9B1Y - chains A and I of the 51 polymer chains in the assembly; structure by electron microscopy, 2.47 A resolution.

== Chain A ==
Molecule: 16S rRNA
Source organism: Mycolicibacterium smegmatis
Sequence (1511 nucleotides; each row starts with the number of its first residue):
     7 UUUGGAGAGU UUGAUCCUGG CUCAGGACGA ACGCUGGCGG CGUGCUUAAC ACAUGCAAGU
    67 CGAACGGAAA GGCCCUUUCG GGGGUACUCG AGUGGCGAAC GGGUGAGUAA CACGUGGGUG
   127 AUCUGCCCUG CACUUUGGGA UAAGCCUGGG AAACUGGGUC UAAUACCGAA UACACCCUGC
   187 UGGUCGCAUG GCCUGGUAGG GGAAAGCUUU UGCGGUGUGG GAUGGGCCCG CGGCCUAUCA
   247 GCUUGUUGGU GGGGUGAUGG CCUACCAAGG CGACGACGGG UAGCCGGCCU GAGAGGGUGA
   307 CCGGCCACAC UGGGACUGAG AUACGGCCCA GACUCCUACG GGAGGCAGCA GUGGGGAAUA
   367 UUGCACAAUG GGCGCAAGCC UGAUGCAGCG ACGCCGCGUG AGGGAUGACG GCCUUCGGGU
   427 UGUAAACCUC UUUCAGCACA GACGAAGCGC AAGUGACGGU AUGUGCAGAA GAAGGACCGG
   487 CCAACUACGU GCCAGCAGCC XCGGUAAUAC GUAGGGUCCG AGCGUUGUCC GGAAUUACUG
   547 GGCGUAAAGA GCUCGUAGGU GGUUUGUCGC GUUGUUCGUG AAAACUCACA GCUUAACUGU
   607 GGGCGUGCGG GCGAUACGGG CAGACUAGAG UACUGCAGGG GAGACUGGAA UUCCUGGUGU
   667 AGCGGUGGAA UGCGCAGAUA UCAGGAGGAA CACCGGUGGC GAAGGCGGGU CUCUGGGCAG
   727 UAACUGACGC UGAGGAGCGA AAGCGUGGGG AGCGAACAGG AUUAGAUACC CUGGUAGUCC
   787 ACGCCGUAAA CGGUGGGUAC UAGGUGUGGG UUUCCUUCCU UGGGAUCCGU GCCGUAGCUA
   847 ACGCAUUAAG UACCCCGCCU GGGGAGUACG GCCGCAAGGC UAAAACUCAA AGGAAUUGAC
   907 GGGGGCCCGC ACAAGCGGCG GAGCAUGUGG AUUAAUUCGA UGCAACGCGA AGAACCUUAC
   967 CUGGGUUUGA CAUGCACAGG ACGCCGGCAG AGAUGUCGGU UCCCUUGUGG CCUGUGUGCA
  1027 GGUGGUGCAU GGCUGUCGUC AGCUCGUGUC GUGAGAUGUU GGGUUAAGUC CCGCAACGAG
  1087 CGCAACCCUU GUCUCAUGUU GCCAGCACGU UAUGGUGGGG ACUCGUGAGA GACUGCCGGG
  1147 GUCAACUCGG AGGAAGGUGG GGAUGACGUC AAGUCAUCAU GCCCCUUAUG UCCAGGGCUU
  1207 CACACAUGCU ACAAUGGCCG GUACAAAGGG CUGCGAUGCC GUGAGGUGGA GCGAAUCCUU
  1267 UCAAAGCCGG UCUCAGUUCG GAUCGGGGUC UGCAACUCGA CCCCGUGAAG UCGGAGUCGC
  1327 UAGUAAUCGC AGAUCAGCAA CGCUGCGGUG AAUACGUUCC CGGGCCUUGU ACACACCGCC
  1387 CGUCACGUCA UGAAAGUCGG UAACACCCGA AGCCGGUGGC CUAACCCUUG UGGAGGGAGC
  1447 CGUCGAAGGU GGGAUCGGCG AUUGGGACGA AGUCGUAACA AGGUAGCCGU ACCGGAAGGU
  1507 GCGGCUGGAU C
Modified / non-standard residues: G7M (N7-methyl-guanosine-5'-monophosphate) at position 507
Bound ions: Mg2+ site 1: U9, G10; Mg2+ site 2: U16, U17; Mg2+ site 3: U17, G898; Mg2+ site 4: U18, A20; Mg2+ site 5: U18, G19; Mg2+ site 6: G42, A397; Mg2+ site 7: G46, C47; Mg2+ site 8: G48, U49; Mg2+ site 9 near U52 (its only coordinating residue here); Mg2+ site 10: U66, C67, G101; Mg2+ site 11 near G68 (its only coordinating residue here); Mg2+ site 12: G103, A104; 152 more Mg2+ sites not listed

== Chain I ==
Molecule: Small ribosomal subunit protein uS9
Source organism: Mycolicibacterium smegmatis
Reference sequence: A0QSP9 (RS9_MYCS2); residue numbers follow UniProt; this construct covers 25-150
Amino-acid sequence (126 residues; each row starts with the number of its first residue):
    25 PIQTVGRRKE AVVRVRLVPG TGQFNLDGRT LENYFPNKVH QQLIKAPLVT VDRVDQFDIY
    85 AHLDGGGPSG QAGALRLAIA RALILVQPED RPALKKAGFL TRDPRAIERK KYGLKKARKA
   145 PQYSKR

== Chain A / chain I interface ==
Pairs across the interface (100):
  G948(A) with Lys149(I), sugar contact
  C949(A) with Tyr147(I), hydrogen bond to the phosphate
  A950(A) with Tyr147(I), hydrogen bond to the phosphate
  G1097(A) with Arg31(I), phosphate contact; Arg126(I), hydrogen bond to the sugar
  U1098(A) with Arg31(I), salt bridge to the phosphate; Arg126(I), hydrogen bond to the sugar
  C1099(A) with Arg31(I), salt bridge to the phosphate
  C1109(A) with His86(I), salt bridge to the phosphate
  A1110(A) with Pro25(I), sugar contact
  A1127(A) with Pro25(I), sugar contact
  C1128(A) with Gln27(I), hydrogen bond to the sugar; Arg38(I), base contact
  U1129(A) with Val29(I), sugar contact; Arg31(I), hydrogen bond to the phosphate
  C1130(A) with Arg31(I), salt bridge to the phosphate
  G1158(A) with Arg115(I), salt bridge to the phosphate; Lys119(I), salt bridge to the phosphate
  G1159(A) with Arg115(I), salt bridge to the phosphate; Lys119(I), salt bridge to the phosphate
  A1160(A) with Leu124(I), sugar contact; Thr125(I), phosphate contact; Arg126(I), hydrogen bond to the sugar
  G1166(A) with Glu132(I), hydrogen bond to the sugar
  G1167(A) with Glu132(I), sugar contact; Arg133(I), sugar contact; Lys135(I), hydrogen bond to the phosphate
  G1168(A) with Lys135(I), salt bridge to the phosphate
  A1169(A) with Tyr136(I), hydrogen bond to the phosphate
  A1212(A) with Ser148(I), hydrogen bond to the phosphate
  U1213(A) with Gln146(I), hydrogen bond to the phosphate; Tyr147(I), phosphate contact; Ser148(I), hydrogen bond to the phosphate
  G1214(A) with Lys143(I), salt bridge to the phosphate; Pro145(I), phosphate contact; Gln146(I), hydrogen bond to the phosphate
  A1229(A) with Arg53(I), sugar contact; Tyr58(I), sugar contact; Phe59(I), sugar contact
  C1230(A) with Leu87(I), phosphate contact; Gly90(I), hydrogen bond to the sugar; Gly91(I), base contact; Gln95(I), hydrogen bond to the sugar
  A1231(A) with Leu87(I), phosphate contact; Asp88(I), phosphate contact; Gly89(I), hydrogen bond to the phosphate; Gly90(I), hydrogen bond to the sugar
  A1232(A) with Asp88(I), phosphate contact
  A1271(A) with Pro92(I), base contact
  G1272(A) with Asn61(I), sugar contact
  C1273(A) with Pro60(I), sugar contact; Asn61(I), sugar contact
  U1323(A) with Tyr147(I), sugar contact
  C1324(A) with Pro145(I), hydrogen bond to the sugar; Gln146(I), sugar contact; Tyr147(I), hydrogen bond to the sugar
  G1325(A) with Lys143(I), sugar contact; Ala144(I), sugar contact; Tyr147(I), phosphate contact
  C1326(A) with Arg142(I), sugar contact
  U1327(A) with Arg142(I), salt bridge to the phosphate
  A1328(A) with Arg129(I), sugar contact; Arg142(I), salt bridge to the phosphate
  G1329(A) with Arg129(I), hydrogen bond to the base; Ala130(I), sugar contact; Glu132(I), phosphate contact
  U1330(A) with Glu132(I), phosphate contact; Ala141(I), phosphate contact; Arg142(I), hydrogen bond to the sugar
  A1331(A) with Lys140(I), salt bridge to the phosphate; Ala141(I), phosphate contact; Arg142(I), hydrogen bond to the phosphate; Lys143(I), hydrogen bond to the phosphate
  A1332(A) with Lys140(I), salt bridge to the phosphate; Lys143(I), phosphate contact
  C1349(A) with Lys139(I), salt bridge to the phosphate
  U1350(A) with Lys134(I), salt bridge to the phosphate; Tyr136(I), phosphate contact; Gly137(I), hydrogen bond to the phosphate; Leu138(I), phosphate contact
  G1351(A) with Arg133(I), hydrogen bond to the phosphate; Lys134(I), salt bridge to the phosphate; Lys135(I), phosphate contact; Tyr136(I), hydrogen bond to the phosphate
  C1352(A) with Arg133(I), salt bridge to the phosphate; Lys134(I), hydrogen bond to the phosphate
  G1353(A) with Glu34(I), sugar contact; Ile131(I), sugar contact
  G1354(A) with Lys33(I), salt bridge to the phosphate; Glu34(I), phosphate contact; Gly90(I), phosphate contact; Gly91(I), hydrogen bond to the phosphate; Pro92(I), sugar contact; Ile131(I), phosphate contact
  U1355(A) with Lys33(I), salt bridge to the phosphate; Gly91(I), hydrogen bond to the phosphate; Pro92(I), sugar contact; Ser93(I), hydrogen bond to the phosphate; Gly94(I), hydrogen bond to the phosphate
  G1356(A) with Ser93(I), hydrogen bond to the phosphate
Other interface residues (no listed pair), chain A (51 interface residues in all): A1161, G1165, U1228, G1348
Other interface residues (no listed pair), chain I (53 interface residues in all): Arg40, His64, Asp127, Pro128, Arg150

== In short ==
The interface between chain A and chain I involves 51 residues on one side and 53 on the other; the contacts
include 33 hydrogen bonds and 20 salt bridges. Polar pairs include G1329(A)-Arg129(I), G1097(A)-Arg126(I) and
U1098(A)-Arg126(I). U9(A) and G10(A) form the Mg2+ site 1.
Here chain A is 16S rRNA and chain I is Small ribosomal subunit protein uS9, both from Mycolicibacterium
smegmatis. Entry 9B1Y (WT strain WT mycobacterial ribosome) was determined by electron microscopy.
